Entry 7OZ2 (X-ray diffraction, 2.85 A resolution); this record covers chains A and T of the 4 polymer chains in the assembly.

[Chain A]
Name: Reverse transcriptase/ribonuclease H
From: Human immunodeficiency virus type 1 group M subtype B (isolate BH10)
Notes: EC 2.7.7.49, 2.7.7.7, 3.1.26.13, 3.1.13.2
UniProtKB: P03366 (POL_HV1B1); residues 1-554 here correspond to UniProt positions 600-1153 (UniProt number = residue number + 599)
Amino-acid sequence (556 residues; row label = number of the first residue in the row; numbers below 1 keep their minus sign (Met-1 is residue -1)):
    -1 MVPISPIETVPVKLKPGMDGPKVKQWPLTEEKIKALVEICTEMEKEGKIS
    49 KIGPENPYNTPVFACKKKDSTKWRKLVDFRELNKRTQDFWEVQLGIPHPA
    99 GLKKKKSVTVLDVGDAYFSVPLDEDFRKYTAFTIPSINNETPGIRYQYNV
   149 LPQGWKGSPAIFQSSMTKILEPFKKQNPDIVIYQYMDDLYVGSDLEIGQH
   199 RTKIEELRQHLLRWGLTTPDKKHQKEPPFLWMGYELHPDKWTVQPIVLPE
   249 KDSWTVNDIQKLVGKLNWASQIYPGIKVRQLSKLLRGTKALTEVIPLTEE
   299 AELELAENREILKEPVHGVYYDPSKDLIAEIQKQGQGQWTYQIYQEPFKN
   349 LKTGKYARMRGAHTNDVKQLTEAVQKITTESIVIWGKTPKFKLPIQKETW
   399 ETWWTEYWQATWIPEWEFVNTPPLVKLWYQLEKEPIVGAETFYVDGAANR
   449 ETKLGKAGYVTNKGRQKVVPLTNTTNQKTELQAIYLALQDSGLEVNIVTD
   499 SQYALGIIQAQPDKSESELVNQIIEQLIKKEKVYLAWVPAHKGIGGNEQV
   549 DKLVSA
Unresolved in the structure: -1
Differences from the reference sequence: initiating methionine (-1); expression tag (0); conflict Cys63 (Ile662 in P03366), Ser280 (Cys879 in P03366)
Metal / ion sites: Cd2+ site 1: Asp110, Asp185, Asp186 (shared with 2 residues of chain P); Cd2+ site 2: Asp110, Val111, Asp185 (together with sulfate ion) (shared with 1 residue of chain P); Cd2+ site 3: Asp121, Asp123; Cd2+ site 4: Glu224 (shared with 2 residues of chain C); Cd2+ site 5 near His235 (its only coordinating residue here); Cd2+ site 6: Asp443, Glu478, Asp498; Cd2+ site 7: His539, Asp549
UniProt features mapped onto this chain:
  - region: Phe227 to His235 (RT 'primer grip')
  - motif: Trp398 to Trp414 (Tryptophan repeat motif)
  - binding site (Mg(2+)): Asp110, Asp185, Asp186, Asp443, Glu478, Asp498, Asp549
  - site: Trp401 (Essential for RT p66/p51 heterodimerization), Trp414 (Essential for RT p66/p51 heterodimerization), Phe440, Tyr441 (Cleavage)
From the paper describing this entry:
  - catalytic residues: Asp110, Asp185, Asp186
  - binding site for the 28-nt DNA strand (chain T): Cys63

[Chain T]
Molecule: 28-nt DNA strand
Sequence (28 nucleotides; each row starts with the number of its first residue):
   700 ATGAATCGGCGCCCGAACAGGGACTGTG
Unresolved in the structure: 700-702
Metal / ion sites: Cd2+ site 1 near DG707 (its only coordinating residue here); Cd2+ site 2 near DG720 (its only coordinating residue here)

[Chain A / chain T interface]
Contacting residue pairs (45):
  Trp24(A) - DT705(T)  base contact
  Lys30(A) - DA704(T)  base contact
  Lys30(A) - DT705(T)  hydrogen bond to the base
  Phe61(A) - DT705(T)  stacking on the base
  Phe61(A) - DC706(T)  sugar contact
  Cys63(A) - DT705(T)  hydrogen bond to the base
  Leu74(A) - DC706(T)  base contact
  Val75(A) - DC706(T)  sugar contact
  Asp76(A) - DC706(T)  sugar contact
  Arg78(A) - DT705(T)  sugar contact
  Arg78(A) - DC706(T)  salt bridge to the phosphate
  Arg78(A) - DG707(T)  phosphate contact
  Asn81(A) - DG707(T)  sugar contact
  Glu89(A) - DG708(T)  phosphate contact
  Glu89(A) - DC709(T)  phosphate contact
  Gln91(A) - DC709(T)  sugar contact
  Leu92(A) - DG710(T)  sugar contact
  Gly93(A) - DG710(T)  sugar contact
  Ile94(A) - DC709(T)  base contact
  Ile94(A) - DG710(T)  sugar contact
  Tyr115(A) - DG707(T)  hydrogen bond to the base
  Gly152(A) - DC706(T)  base contact
  Gly152(A) - DG707(T)  sugar contact
  Lys154(A) - DG707(T)  phosphate contact
  Lys154(A) - DG708(T)  phosphate contact
  Pro157(A) - DG708(T)  sugar contact
  Tyr183(A) - DG708(T)  hydrogen bond to the base
  Tyr183(A) - DC709(T)  base contact
  Asn265(A) - DC712(T)  sugar contact
  Ser280(A) - DC713(T)  phosphate contact
  Ser280(A) - DG714(T)  phosphate contact
  Lys281(A) - DG714(T)  phosphate contact
  Leu283(A) - DG714(T)  phosphate contact
  Arg284(A) - DG714(T)  salt bridge to the phosphate
  Arg284(A) - DA715(T)  phosphate contact
  Gly285(A) - DA715(T)  hydrogen bond to the phosphate
  Lys287(A) - DA715(T)  sugar contact
  Lys353(A) - DC712(T)  hydrogen bond to the phosphate
  Lys353(A) - DC713(T)  salt bridge to the phosphate
  Ala355(A) - DC713(T)  phosphate contact
  Lys374(A) - DC712(T)  phosphate contact
  Arg448(A) - DT724(T)  hydrogen bond to the base
  Arg448(A) - DG725(T)  sugar contact
  Asn474(A) - DT724(T)  sugar contact
  Gln500(A) - DC723(T)  phosphate contact
Also at the interface, not in a pair above, chain A (36 interface residues in all): Gln151, Trp153, Val276, Arg356
Also at the interface, not in a pair above, chain T (15 interface residues in all): DA722

[Overview]
36 residues of chain A and 15 residues of chain T are in contact; the contacts include 7 hydrogen bonds, 3
salt bridges and 1 aromatic stacking contact. Among the polar pairs are Lys30(A)-DT705(T), Cys63(A)-DT705(T)
and Tyr115(A)-DG707(T). From the paper: catalytic residues Asp110(A), Asp185(A) and Asp186(A); a binding site
for the 28-nt DNA strand (chain T) at Cys63(A).
Here chain A is Reverse transcriptase/ribonuclease H (Human immunodeficiency virus type 1 group M subtype B
(isolate BH10)) and chain T is a 28-nt DNA strand. Entry 7OZ2 (Crystal structure of HIV-1 reverse
transcriptase with a double stranded DNA showing a transient P-pocket) was determined by X-ray diffraction
(same publication as 7OXQ, 7OZ5, 7OZW and 7P15).
